Entry 5JG4 (X-ray diffraction, 2.40 A resolution); this record covers chain A.

[Chain A]
Name: effector protein LpiR1
From: Legionella pneumophila
Reference sequence: A0A0C9P234 (A0A0C9P234_LEGPN); residues 6-449 here correspond to UniProt positions 2-445 (UniProt number = residue number - 4)
Sequence (447 residues; row label = number of the first residue in the row):
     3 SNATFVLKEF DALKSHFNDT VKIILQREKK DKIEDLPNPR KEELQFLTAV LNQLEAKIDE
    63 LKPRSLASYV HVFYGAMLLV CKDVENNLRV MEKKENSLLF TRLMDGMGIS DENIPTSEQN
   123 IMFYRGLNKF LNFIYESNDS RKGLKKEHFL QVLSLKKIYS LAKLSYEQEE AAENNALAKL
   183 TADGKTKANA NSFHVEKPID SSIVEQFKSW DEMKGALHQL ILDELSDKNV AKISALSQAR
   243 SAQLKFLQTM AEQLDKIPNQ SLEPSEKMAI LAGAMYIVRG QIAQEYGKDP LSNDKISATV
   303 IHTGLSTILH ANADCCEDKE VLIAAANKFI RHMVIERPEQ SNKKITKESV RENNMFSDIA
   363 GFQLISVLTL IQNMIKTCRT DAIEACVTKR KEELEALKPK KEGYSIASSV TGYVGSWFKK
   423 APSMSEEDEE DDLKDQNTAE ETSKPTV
Not modelled in the structure: 3-5, 401-449
Sequence notes: expression tag (3-5)
Small-molecule neighbours: citrate anion (FLC): Phe195, His196, Lys330, Arg333, His334, Arg339

[In short]
Chain A binds citrate anion.
Chain A is effector protein LpiR1 (Legionella pneumophila); the structure, Structure of the effector protein
LpiR1 (Lpg0634) from Legionella pneumophila, was determined by X-ray diffraction, deposited together with
5FIA.
